Entry 3R6Q (X-ray diffraction, 2.40 A resolution); this record covers chains C and D of the 4 polymer chains in the assembly.

Chain C (and D):
Molecule: Aspartase
Organism: Bacillus sp
Notes: EC 4.3.1.1; chain D of this document is another copy of the same molecule, construct and numbering; everything in this record applies to it too
Reference sequence: Q9LCC6 (Q9LCC6_9BACI); residues 1-468 here = UniProt positions 1-468
Sequence (468 residues; row label = number of the first residue in the row):
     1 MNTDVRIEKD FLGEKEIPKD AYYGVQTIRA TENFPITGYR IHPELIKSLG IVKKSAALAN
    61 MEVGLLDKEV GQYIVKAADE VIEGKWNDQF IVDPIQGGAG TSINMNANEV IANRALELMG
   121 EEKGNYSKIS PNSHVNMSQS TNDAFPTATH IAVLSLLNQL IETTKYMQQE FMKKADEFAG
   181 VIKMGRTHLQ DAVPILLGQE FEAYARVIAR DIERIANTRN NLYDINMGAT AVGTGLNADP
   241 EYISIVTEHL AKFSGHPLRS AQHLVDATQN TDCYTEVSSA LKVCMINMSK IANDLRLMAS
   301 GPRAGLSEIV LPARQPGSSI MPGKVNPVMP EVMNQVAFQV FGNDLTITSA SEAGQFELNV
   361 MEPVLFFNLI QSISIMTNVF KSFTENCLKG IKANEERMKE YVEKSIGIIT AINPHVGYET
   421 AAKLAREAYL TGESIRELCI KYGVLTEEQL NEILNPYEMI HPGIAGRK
Disordered / not traced: 1-4, 467-468
Sequence notes: conflict Ile460 (Thr in Q9LCC6)
UniProt features mapped onto this chain:
  - region: Gly317 to Asn326 (SS loop)
  - active site: Ser318 (Proton acceptor)
  - binding site (L-aspartate): Thr101, Ser140, Thr141, Asn142, Thr187, His188, Ser319, Lys324
  - mutagenesis: Thr101 (T101A: 7100-fold decrease in catalytic efficiency. Does not result in any major conformational changes; T101S: 80-fold decrease in catalytic efficiency), His134 (H134A: Retains full activity. Shows a slightly stronger affinity for L-aspartate. Does not affect tertiary structure), Ser140 (S140A: 27-fold decrease in catalytic efficiency. Does not result in any major conformational changes; S140K/R: Loss of activity), Thr141 (T141A: 15-fold decrease in catalytic efficiency. Does not result in any major conformational changes; T141K: 40000-fold decrease in catalytic efficiency; T141V/R: Loss of activity), Asn142 (N142A: Loss of activity. Does not result in any major conformational changes; N142Q: 3000-fold decrease in catalytic efficiency), Lys183 (K183A: Loss of activity. Does not affect tertiary structure), Thr187 (T187A: 6280-fold decrease in catalytic efficiency. Does not result in any major conformational changes; T187S: 2.3-fold decrease in catalytic efficiency), His188 (H188A: 100-fold decrease in catalytic efficiency. Does not result in any major conformational changes; H188K/Q/R: Loss of activity), Ser318 (S318A: Loss of activity), Ser319 (S319A: Almost no change in catalytic efficiency), Ile320 (I320A: 50-fold decrease in catalytic efficiency), Met321 (M321A: 338-fold decrease in catalytic efficiency), 3 further mutagenesis entries in UniProt

Interface between chain C and chain D:
Residue-residue contacts (153; chain C residue first):
  Gly98(C) - His188(D)
  Ala99(C) - His188(D)
  Gly185(C) - Glu357(D)
  Arg186(C) - Phe356(D)
  Arg186(C) - Glu357(D)  hydrogen bond (backbone-side chain)
  Thr187(C) - Val232(D)
  Thr187(C) - Glu357(D)
  Thr187(C) - Leu358(D)
  His188(C) - Gly98(D)
  His188(C) - Ala99(D)
  His188(C) - Leu358(D)
  His188(C) - Val360(D)
  Leu189(C) - Gln355(D)
  Ala192(C) - Val232(D)  hydrophobic
  Val193(C) - Val232(D)  hydrophobic
  Pro194(C) - Thr234(D)
  Ile195(C) - Val232(D)  hydrophobic
  Ile195(C) - Thr234(D)
  Ile195(C) - Val265(D)  hydrophobic
  Ile195(C) - Glu357(D)
  Gln199(C) - Thr234(D)
  Gln199(C) - His263(D)
  Gln199(C) - Val265(D)
  Glu200(C) - Phe356(D)
  Glu200(C) - Glu357(D)
  Glu202(C) - His263(D)  salt bridge
  Ala203(C) - Asp266(D)
  Ala203(C) - Gln269(D)
  Ala203(C) - Asn270(D)  hydrogen bond (backbone-side chain)
  Tyr204(C) - Gln269(D)
  Arg206(C) - Gln262(D)
  Arg206(C) - His263(D)
  Arg206(C) - Asp266(D)  salt bridge
  Val207(C) - Asn270(D)
  Val207(C) - Asp272(D)
  Arg210(C) - Asn221(D)
  Arg210(C) - Asp266(D)  salt bridge
  Arg210(C) - Asn270(D)
  Arg210(C) - Asp272(D)  salt bridge
  Arg214(C) - Asn221(D)
  Arg214(C) - Asp272(D)  salt bridge
  Arg214(C) - Glu276(D)  salt bridge
  Asn221(C) - Arg210(D)
  Asn221(C) - Arg214(D)
  Ala231(C) - Thr187(D)
  Val232(C) - Thr187(D)
  Val232(C) - Val193(D)  hydrophobic
  Val232(C) - Ile195(D)  hydrophobic
  Thr234(C) - Pro194(D)
  Thr234(C) - Ile195(D)
  Thr234(C) - Gln199(D)
  Thr234(C) - Ile460(D)
  Thr234(C) - His461(D)
  Thr234(C) - Pro462(D)
  Gly235(C) - Pro462(D)
  Leu236(C) - Thr410(D)
  Leu236(C) - Ala411(D)
  Leu236(C) - Met459(D)
  Asn237(C) - Thr410(D)  hydrogen bond (side chain-backbone)
  Asn237(C) - Pro414(D)
  Asn237(C) - Gly463(D)  hydrogen bond (backbone-backbone)
  Asn237(C) - Ile464(D)
  Ala238(C) - Gly463(D)
  Ala238(C) - Ile464(D)
  Asp239(C) - Ile464(D)
  Gln262(C) - Arg206(D)  hydrogen bond
  His263(C) - Gln199(D)
  His263(C) - Glu202(D)
  His263(C) - Arg206(D)
  Val265(C) - Ile195(D)  hydrophobic
  Val265(C) - Gln199(D)
  Asp266(C) - Ala203(D)
  Asp266(C) - Arg206(D)  salt bridge
  Asp266(C) - Arg210(D)  salt bridge
  Gln269(C) - Ala203(D)
  Gln269(C) - Tyr204(D)
  Gln269(C) - Lys290(D)
  Asn270(C) - Ala203(D)  hydrogen bond (side chain-backbone)
  Asn270(C) - Val207(D)
  Asn270(C) - Arg210(D)
  Asp272(C) - Val207(D)
  Asp272(C) - Arg210(D)  salt bridge
  Asp272(C) - Arg214(D)  salt bridge
  Asp272(C) - Asn287(D)
  Thr275(C) - Val283(D)
  Thr275(C) - Ile286(D)
  Glu276(C) - Arg214(D)  salt bridge
  Ser279(C) - Ser279(D)
  Ser279(C) - Lys282(D)
  Ser279(C) - Val283(D)
  Lys282(C) - Ser279(D)  hydrogen bond
  Lys282(C) - Lys282(D)
  Lys282(C) - Asp344(D)  salt bridge
  Lys282(C) - Thr348(D)
  Val283(C) - Thr275(D)
  Val283(C) - Ser279(D)
  Ile286(C) - Thr275(D)
  Ile286(C) - Thr348(D)
  Ile286(C) - Ser351(D)
  Ile286(C) - Glu352(D)
  Asn287(C) - Asp272(D)
  Ser289(C) - Glu352(D)  hydrogen bond
  Lys290(C) - Gln269(D)  hydrogen bond
  Lys290(C) - Glu352(D)
  Lys290(C) - Gly354(D)
  Lys290(C) - Gln355(D)
  Lys290(C) - Phe356(D)  hydrogen bond (side chain-backbone)
  Asn293(C) - Glu352(D)  hydrogen bond
  Asp294(C) - Gln355(D)
  Asp294(C) - Phe356(D)  hydrogen bond (side chain-backbone)
  Leu297(C) - Phe356(D)  hydrophobic
  Met298(C) - Phe356(D)  hydrophobic
  Leu306(C) - Phe356(D)  hydrophobic
  Phe338(C) - Glu352(D)
  Phe341(C) - Thr348(D)
  Phe341(C) - Glu352(D)
  Asp344(C) - Lys282(D)  salt bridge
  Thr348(C) - Lys282(D)
  Thr348(C) - Ile286(D)
  Ser351(C) - Ile286(D)
  Glu352(C) - Ile286(D)
  Glu352(C) - Ser289(D)  hydrogen bond
  Glu352(C) - Asn293(D)  hydrogen bond
  Gly354(C) - Lys290(D)
  Gln355(C) - Leu189(D)
  Gln355(C) - Lys290(D)
  Gln355(C) - Asp294(D)
  Phe356(C) - Arg186(D)
  Phe356(C) - Glu200(D)
  Phe356(C) - Lys290(D)  hydrogen bond (backbone-side chain)
  Phe356(C) - Asp294(D)  hydrogen bond (backbone-side chain)
  Phe356(C) - Leu297(D)  hydrophobic
  Phe356(C) - Met298(D)  hydrophobic
  Glu357(C) - Gly185(D)
  Glu357(C) - Arg186(D)  hydrogen bond (side chain-backbone)
  Glu357(C) - Ile195(D)
  Glu357(C) - Glu200(D)
  Leu358(C) - Thr187(D)
  Leu358(C) - His188(D)
  Val360(C) - His188(D)
  Thr410(C) - Leu236(D)
  Thr410(C) - Asn237(D)  hydrogen bond (backbone-side chain)
  Ala411(C) - Leu236(D)
  Pro414(C) - Asn237(D)
  Glu458(C) - Leu236(D)
  Met459(C) - Leu236(D)
  Ile460(C) - Thr234(D)
  His461(C) - Thr234(D)  hydrogen bond (backbone-backbone)
  His461(C) - Gly235(D)
  Pro462(C) - Thr234(D)
  Pro462(C) - Gly235(D)
  Gly463(C) - Ala238(D)  hydrogen bond (backbone-backbone)
  Ile464(C) - Asp239(D)
Interface residues without a listed pair, chain C (77 interface residues in all): Asn142, Lys183, Met184, Pro240, Glu308
Interface residues without a listed pair, chain D (76 interface residues in all): Asn142, Lys183, Ala192, Ala231, Pro240, Ile243, Leu306, Phe338, Phe341, Glu458

Overview:
77 residues of chain C and 76 residues of chain D are in contact; the contacts include 20 hydrogen bonds and
13 salt bridges. Among the polar pairs are Glu202(C)-His263(D), Arg206(C)-Asp266(D) and Arg210(C)-Asp266(D).
Both chains are Aspartase (Bacillus sp). Entry 3R6Q (A triclinic-lattice structure of aspartase from Bacillus
sp. YM55-1) was determined by X-ray diffraction, deposited together with 3R6V and 3R6Y.
